Entry 9DWD (electron microscopy, 3.13 A resolution); this record covers chains G and J of the 18 polymer chains in the assembly.

[Chain G (and J)]
Molecule: Gag
Organism: Human immunodeficiency virus type 1 (NEW YORK-5 ISOLATE)
Notes: fragment: CA-SP1 domains; chain J of this document is another copy of the same molecule, construct and numbering; everything in this record applies to it too
Reference sequence: P04591 (GAG_HV1H2); residues 9-240 here correspond to UniProt positions 141-372 (UniProt number = residue number + 132)
Chain sequence (232 residues; each row starts with the number of its first residue):
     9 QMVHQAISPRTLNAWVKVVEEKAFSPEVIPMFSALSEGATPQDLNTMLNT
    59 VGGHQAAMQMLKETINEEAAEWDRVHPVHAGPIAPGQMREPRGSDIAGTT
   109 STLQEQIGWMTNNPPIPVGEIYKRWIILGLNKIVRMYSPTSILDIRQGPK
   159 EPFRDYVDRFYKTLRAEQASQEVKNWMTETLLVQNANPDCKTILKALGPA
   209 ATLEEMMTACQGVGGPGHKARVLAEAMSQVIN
Disordered / not traced: 9-10, 240
Construct notes: engineered mutation Ile239 (Thr371 in P04591)
Residues lining bound ligands:
  - Lenacapavir (QNG), molecule 1: Ile15, Ser16, Pro17, Arg18, Leu20, Asn21
  - Lenacapavir (QNG), molecule 2: Gln50, Asn53, Thr54, Leu56, Asn57, Gln63, Met66, Gln67, Leu69, Lys70, Ile73, Asn74, Ala105, Gly106, Thr107, Tyr130
Curated features (UniProtKB/Swiss-Prot):
  - region: Asn57 to Gln95 (Interaction with host PPIA/CYPA and NUP153), Pro85 to Pro93 (PPIA/CYPA-binding loop)
  - site: Leu231, Ala232 (Cleavage)
  - modified residue: Ser16 (Phosphoserine)

[How chain G and chain J interact]
Residue-residue contacts (30):
  Thr107(G) - Arg82(J)  hydrogen bond (backbone-side chain)
  Pro160(G) - Pro157(J)
  Arg162(G) - Asp152(J)  salt bridge
  Arg162(G) - Arg154(J)
  Glu212(G) - Arg154(J)  salt bridge
  Met215(G) - Arg154(J)
  Thr216(G) - Arg154(J)  hydrogen bond
  Gln219(G) - Arg154(J)
  Gln219(G) - Gln155(J)  hydrogen bond (side chain-backbone)
  Gln219(G) - Pro157(J)
  Gln219(G) - Asn193(J)  hydrogen bond (side chain-backbone)
  Gln219(G) - Ala194(J)
  Gln219(G) - Asn195(J)
  Gly220(G) - Pro196(J)
  Val221(G) - Pro157(J)
  Gly222(G) - Lys158(J)  hydrogen bond (backbone-side chain)
  Gly223(G) - Pro157(J)
  Gly223(G) - Asp197(J)
  Pro224(G) - Asp197(J)
  Pro224(G) - Gly222(J)
  Pro224(G) - His226(J)
  Pro224(G) - Lys227(J)
  Pro224(G) - Val230(J)
  Gly225(G) - Asp197(J)  hydrogen bond (backbone-side chain)
  Ala228(G) - Val230(J)
  Ala228(G) - Leu231(J)  hydrophobic
  Ala228(G) - Ala234(J)
  Ala232(G) - Ala234(J)  hydrophobic
  Ala232(G) - Val238(J)
  Ser236(G) - Val238(J)
Other interface residues (no listed pair), chain G (22 interface residues in all): Arg173, His226, Lys227, Arg229, Leu231, Met235
Other interface residues (no listed pair), chain J (22 interface residues in all): Arg143, Met144, Gly156, Met235

[Overview]
Chain G and chain J each contribute 22 residues to their interface; the contacts include 6 hydrogen bonds and
2 salt bridges. Among the polar pairs are Arg162(G)-Asp152(J), Glu212(G)-Arg154(J) and Thr107(G)-Arg82(J).
Bound to chain G: Lenacapavir.
Both chains are Gag (Human immunodeficiency virus type 1 (NEW YORK-5 ISOLATE)). Entry 9DWD (Gag CA-SP1
immature lattice bound with Lenacapavir from enveloped virus like particles (T8I)) was determined by electron
microscopy, deposited together with 9CWV, 9D6C, 9D6D, 9D6E and 9D88.
